3CBE - chain A; structure by X-ray diffraction, 1.49 A resolution.

# Chain A
Molecule: Green fluorescent protein
From: Aequorea victoria
UniProtKB: P42212 (GFP_AEQVI); aligned to UniProt positions 2-238 over residues 2-238
Sequence (248 residues; row label = number of the first residue in the row; note: 2 numbers in that range are skipped by the numbering (no residue carries them; nothing is unmodelled there); numbers below 1 keep their minus sign (Met-10 is residue -10)):
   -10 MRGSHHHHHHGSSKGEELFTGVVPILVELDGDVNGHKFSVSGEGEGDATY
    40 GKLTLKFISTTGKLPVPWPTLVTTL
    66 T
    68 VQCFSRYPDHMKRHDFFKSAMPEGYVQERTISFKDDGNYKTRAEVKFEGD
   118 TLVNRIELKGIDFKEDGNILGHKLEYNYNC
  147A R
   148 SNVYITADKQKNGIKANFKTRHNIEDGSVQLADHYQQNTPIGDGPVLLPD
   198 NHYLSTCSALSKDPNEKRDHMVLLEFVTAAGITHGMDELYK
Not modelled in the structure: -10 to 1, 231-238
Covalently attached groups: covalent link Leu64-Thr66; covalent link Thr66-Val68
Modified / non-standard residues: Thr66 ({2-[(1R,2R)-1-amino-2-hydroxypropyl]-4-(4-hydroxybenzylidene)-5-oxo-4,5-dihydro-1H-imidazol-1-yl}acetic acid; CRO)
Construct notes: expression tag (-10 to 1); engineered mutation Ser48 (Cys in P42212), Leu64 (Tyr66 in P42212), Arg80 (Gln in P42212), Ser99 (Phe in P42212), Cys147 (Ser in P42212), Arg147A (His148 in P42212), Thr153 (Met154 in P42212), Ala163 (Val164 in P42212), Thr167 (Ile168 in P42212), Cys204 (Gln205 in P42212); chromophore (66, 66, 66)

# Summary
Chain A is Green fluorescent protein (Aequorea victoria); the structure, Development of a family of
redox-sensitive green fluorescent protein indicators for use in relatively oxidizing subcellular ..., was
determined by X-ray diffraction together with 3CB9, 3CD1 and 3CD9 from the same study.
